PDB entry 3JXJ | X-ray diffraction, 2.80 A resolution | chain A

[Chain A]
Molecule: Vanilloid receptor-related osmotically activated channel protein
Source organism: Gallus gallus
Notes: fragment: ankyrin repeat domain
Reference sequence: Q9DFS3 (Q9DFS3_CHICK); residue numbers follow UniProt; this construct covers 133-382
Sequence (260 residues; each row starts with the number of its first residue):
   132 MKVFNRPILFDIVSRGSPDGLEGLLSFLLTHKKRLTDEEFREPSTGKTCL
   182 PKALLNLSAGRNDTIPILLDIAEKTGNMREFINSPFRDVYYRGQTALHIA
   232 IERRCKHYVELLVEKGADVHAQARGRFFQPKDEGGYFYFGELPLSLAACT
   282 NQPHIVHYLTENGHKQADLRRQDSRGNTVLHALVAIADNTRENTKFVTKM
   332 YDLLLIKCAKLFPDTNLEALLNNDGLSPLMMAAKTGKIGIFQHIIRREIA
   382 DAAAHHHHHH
Not modelled in the structure: 389-391
Differences from the reference sequence: expression tag (132, 383-391)
What the authors report for this chain:
  - disease-associated variants - R255C, R255H: increased signaling

[In short]
The paper reports that R255C and R255H increase signaling.
Chain A is Vanilloid receptor-related osmotically activated channel protein (Gallus gallus); the structure,
Crystal structure of the chicken TRPV4 ankyrin repeat domain, was determined by X-ray diffraction, deposited
together with 3JXI.
